4B3B - chains A and C; structure by X-ray diffraction, 1.19 A resolution.

[Chain A]
Name: DNA repair and recombination protein rada
Source organism: Pyrococcus furiosus
Notes: fragment: atpase, residues 108-287, 300-349
UniProtKB: O74036 (RADA_PYRFU); residue numbers follow UniProt; this construct covers 108-287, 300-349
Sequence (231 residues; row label = number of the first residue in the row; note: 12 numbers in that range are skipped by the numbering (no residue carries them; nothing is unmodelled there)):
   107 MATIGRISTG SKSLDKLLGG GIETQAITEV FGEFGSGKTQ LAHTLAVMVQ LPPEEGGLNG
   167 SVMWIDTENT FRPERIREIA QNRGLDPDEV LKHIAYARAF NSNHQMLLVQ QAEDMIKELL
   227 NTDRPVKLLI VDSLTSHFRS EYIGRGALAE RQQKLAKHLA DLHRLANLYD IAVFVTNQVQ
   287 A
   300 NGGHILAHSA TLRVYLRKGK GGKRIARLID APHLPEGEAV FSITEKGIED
Not modelled in the structure: 107, 286-287, 300-303
Construct notes: expression tag (107); engineered mutation Met169 (Ile in O74036), Ala201 (Tyr in O74036), Tyr202 (Val in O74036), Met221 (Lys in O74036), Asn300 (Ile in O74036)
Swiss-Prot annotation at these positions:
  - binding site (ATP): Gly138 to Thr145
Reported in the primary citation:
  - conformationally variable residues (helix shift): Gln217

[Chain C]
Name: Fhta tetrapeptide
Notes: fragment: fragment of brc4 repeat of brca2
Sequence (6 residues; each row starts with the number of its first residue; numbering starts at 0):
     0 XFHTAX
Modified / non-standard residues: ACE (acetyl group) at position 0; NH2 (amino group) at position 5

[Chain A / chain C interface]
Residue-residue contacts (23):
  Met169(A) with Phe1(C), hydrophobic
  Trp170(A) with Phe1(C)
  Ile171(A) with Phe1(C), hydrophobic
  Phe177(A) with Ala4(C), hydrophobic
  Leu197(A) with Thr3(C); Ala4(C); NH2_5(C), hydrogen bond (backbone-backbone)
  Lys198(A) with Thr3(C), hydrogen bond (backbone-side chain); NH2_5(C)
  Ile200(A) with His2(C); Thr3(C); Ala4(C), hydrogen bond (backbone-backbone)
  Ala201(A) with Phe1(C); His2(C)
  Tyr202(A) with ACE_0(C); Phe1(C); His2(C), hydrogen bond (backbone-backbone)
  Ala203(A) with ACE_0(C); Phe1(C), hydrophobic
  Leu214(A) with Phe1(C)
  Gln217(A) with ACE_0(C)
  Ala218(A) with Phe1(C)
  Met221(A) with Phe1(C), hydrophobic
The authors on this interface:
  - interface residues, chain A: Leu197(A), Ile200(A), Tyr202(A)

[Overview]
The interface between chain A and chain C involves 14 residues on one side and 6 on the other, with 4 hydrogen
bonds. Among the polar pairs are Lys198(A)-Thr3(C), Leu197(A)-NH2_5(C) and Ile200(A)-Ala4(C). UniProt lists 8
ATP-binding residues on chain A. From the paper: interface residues Leu197(A), Ile200(A) and Tyr202(A);
conformational variability at Gln217(A).
Chain A is DNA repair and recombination protein rada (Pyrococcus furiosus) and chain C is Fhta tetrapeptide;
the structure, Humanised monomeric RadA in complex with FHTA tetrapeptide, was determined by X-ray
diffraction.
